4C59 - chains A and B; structure by X-ray diffraction, 2.80 A resolution.

# Chain A
Protein: Cyclin-G-associated kinase
Organism: Homo sapiens
Notes: EC 2.7.11.1; fragment: kinase domain, residues 14-351
UniProtKB: O14976 (GAK_HUMAN); numbering as in UniProt (aligned over 14-351)
Sequence (340 residues; numbered 12 to 351; the number before each row is that of its first residue):
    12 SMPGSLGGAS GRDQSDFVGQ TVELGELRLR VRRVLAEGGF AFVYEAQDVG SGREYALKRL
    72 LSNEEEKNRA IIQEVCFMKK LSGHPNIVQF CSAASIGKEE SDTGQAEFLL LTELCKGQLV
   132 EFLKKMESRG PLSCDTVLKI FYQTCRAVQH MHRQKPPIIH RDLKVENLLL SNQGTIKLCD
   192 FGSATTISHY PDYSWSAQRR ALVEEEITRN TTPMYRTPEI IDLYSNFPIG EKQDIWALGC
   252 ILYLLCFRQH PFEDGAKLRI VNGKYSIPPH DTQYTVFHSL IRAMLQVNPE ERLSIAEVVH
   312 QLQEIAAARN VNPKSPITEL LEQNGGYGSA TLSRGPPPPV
Disordered / not traced: 12-26, 204-234, 265-274, 334-351
Construct notes: expression tag (12-13)
Ligand contacts: FEF ((2Z,3E)-2,3'-biindole-2',3(1h,1'h)-dione 3-{O-[(3R)-3,4-dihydroxybutyl]oxime}): Leu46, Ala47, Val54, Ala67, Lys69, Val99, Thr123, Glu124, Leu125, Cys126, Lys127, Gly128, Gln129, Glu177, Asn178, Leu180, Cys190
UniProt features mapped onto this chain:
  - active site: Asp173 (Proton acceptor)
  - modified residue: Ser16 (Phosphoserine)

# Chain B
Protein: Nanobody
Organism: Lama glama
Notes: antibody fragment or engineered binder
Sequence (140 residues; numbered 1 to 147 plus 5 insertion-coded residues; 12 numbers in that range are skipped by the numbering (no residue carries them; nothing is unmodelled there); the number before each row is that of its first residue; a row labelled like 111A-111E holds insertion residues (111A, then the next letters in order)):
     1 QVQLQESGG
    11 GSVQAGGSLR LSCGASEYT
    33 SR
    39 MGWFRQAPGA EREGVACIHR QSNLS
    66 YYSDSVR
    74 GRFTISQDNA KTTAFLLMSS LKPEDTAIYY CATTTDC
111A-111E AAFVE
   112 RATAITAGQG TQVTVSSAAA YPYDVPDYGS HHHHHH
Disordered / not traced: 129-147
Disulfide bonds: Cys23-Cys104, Cys55-Cys110

# Interface between chain A and chain B
Contacting residue pairs (25):
  Ser290(A) with Leu62(B)
  Leu291(A) with Leu62(B), hydrophobic
  Glu301(A) with Arg34(B), hydrogen bond (backbone-side chain)
  Glu302(A) with Tyr28(B), hydrogen bond; Ser33(B); Arg34(B), hydrogen bond (backbone-side chain); His57(B), salt bridge; Gln59(B)
  Arg303(A) with Arg34(B), hydrogen bond (backbone-side chain)
  Leu304(A) with His57(B); Tyr66(B)
  Ser305(A) with Asp109(B), hydrogen bond
  Ala307(A) with Ala111A(B)
  Glu308(A) with Arg34(B), salt bridge; Tyr66(B), hydrogen bond (backbone-side chain); Asp109(B); Cys110(B), hydrogen bond (side chain-backbone); Ala111A(B)
  His311(A) with Tyr66(B); Tyr67(B); Arg72(B), hydrogen bond
  Gln312(A) with Leu62(B); Ser63(B), hydrogen bond (side chain-backbone); Tyr66(B)
  Glu315(A) with Arg72(B), salt bridge
Other interface residues (no listed pair), chain A (14 interface residues in all): Ala294, Gln297
Other interface residues (no listed pair), chain B (15 interface residues in all): Ser60, Val111D

# In short
The interface between chain A and chain B involves 14 residues on one side and 15 on the other, with 9
hydrogen bonds and 3 salt bridges. Polar pairs include Glu302(A)-His57(B), Glu308(A)-Arg34(B) and
Glu315(A)-Arg72(B). Ligands of chain A: compound FEF.
Chain A is Cyclin-G-associated kinase (Homo sapiens) and chain B is Nanobody (Lama glama); the structure,
Structure of GAK kinase in complex with nanobody (NbGAK_4), was determined by X-ray diffraction (same
publication as 4C57).
